Entry 8VAS (electron microscopy, 3.80 A resolution); this record covers chains C and F of the 9 polymer chains in the assembly.

[Chain C]
Protein: DNA polymerase III subunit tau
Organism: Escherichia coli
Notes: EC 2.7.7.7
Reference sequence: P06710 (DPO3X_ECOLI); residue numbers follow UniProt; this construct covers 1-373
Amino-acid sequence (376 residues; numbered -2 to 373; the number before each row is that of its first residue; numbers below 1 keep their minus sign (Gly-2 is residue -2)):
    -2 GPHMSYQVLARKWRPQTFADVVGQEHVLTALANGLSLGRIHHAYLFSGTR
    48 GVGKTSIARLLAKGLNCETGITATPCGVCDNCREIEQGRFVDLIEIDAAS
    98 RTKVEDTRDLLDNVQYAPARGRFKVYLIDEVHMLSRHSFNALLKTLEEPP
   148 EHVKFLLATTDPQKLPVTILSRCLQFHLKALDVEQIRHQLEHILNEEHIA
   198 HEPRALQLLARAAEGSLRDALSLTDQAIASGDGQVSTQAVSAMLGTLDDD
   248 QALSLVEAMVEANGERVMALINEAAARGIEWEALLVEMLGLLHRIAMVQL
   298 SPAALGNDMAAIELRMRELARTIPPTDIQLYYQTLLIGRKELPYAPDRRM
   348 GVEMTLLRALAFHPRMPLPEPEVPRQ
Unresolved in the structure: 371-373
Construct notes: expression tag (-2 to 0)
Ion coordination: Mg2+: Thr52 (together with ADP); Zn2+: Cys64, Cys73, Cys76, Cys79
Residues lining bound ligands:
  - ADP / beryllium trifluoride, molecule 1: Ala7, Arg8, Trp10, Arg11, Pro12, Asp17, Val18, Val19, Arg47, Gly48, Val49, Gly50, Lys51, Thr52, Ser53, Thr157, Gln186, Leu214, Arg215, Leu218
  - ADP / beryllium trifluoride, molecule 2: Glu144, Thr165, Arg169
Swiss-Prot annotation at these positions:
  - binding site (ATP): Gly45 to Thr52
  - binding site (Zn(2+)): Cys64, Cys73, Cys76, Cys79
  - mutagenesis: Gly118 (G118D: In dnaX2016(Ts); present in both isoforms, unable to grow at 42 degrees Celsius)
Reported in the primary citation:
  - catalytic residues: Glu127 (citing earlier work)
  - mutagenesis - K141A: decreased catalytic activity

[Chain F]
Protein: Beta sliding clamp
Organism: Escherichia coli
Reference sequence: P0A988 (DPO3B_ECOLI); residue numbers follow UniProt; this construct covers 1-366
Amino-acid sequence (369 residues; row label = number of the first residue in the row; numbers below 1 keep their minus sign (Gly-2 is residue -2)):
    -2 GPHMKFTVEREHLLKPLQQVSGPLGGRPTLPILGNLLLQVADGTLSLTGT
    48 DLEMEMVARVALVQPHEPGATTVPARKFFDICRGLPEGAEIAVQLEGERM
    98 LVRSGRSRFSLSTLPAADFPNLDDWQSEVEFTLPQATMKRLIEATQFSMA
   148 HQDVRYYLNGMLFETEGEELRTVATDGHRLAVCSMPIGQSLPSHSVIVPR
   198 KGVIELMRMLDGGDNPLRVQIGSNNIRAHVGDFIFTSKLVDGRFPDYRRV
   248 LPKNPDKHLEAGCDLLKQAFARAAILSNEKFRGVRLYVSENQLKITANNP
   298 EQEEAEEILDVTYSGAEMEIGFNVSYVLDVLNALKCENVRMMLTDSVSSV
   348 QIEDAASQSAAYVVMPMRL
Construct notes: expression tag (-2 to 0)
Swiss-Prot annotation at these positions:
  - binding site (DNA): Arg24, Arg73, Gln149, Tyr153, Tyr154
  - mutagenesis: Arg24 (R24A: Mild defect in DNA replication, impaired loading of clamp on DNA, polymerase speed is wild-type. More severe replication defect and very poor clamp loading; when associated with A-149), Gly66 (G66E: In dnaN159; a temperature- and UV-sensitive mutation, displays altered DNA polymerase usage, chronically induced SOS response; when associated with A-174), Ala133 (A133T: Reduction of synthesis of beta*, probably due to mutation of its promoter), Met135 (M135L: 3-fold reduction of synthesis of beta*, probably due to loss of its start codon), Met146 (M146L: No effect on synthesis of beta*), Gln149 (Q149A: Mild defect in DNA replication, impaired loading of clamp on DNA, polymerase speed is wild-type. More severe replication defect and very poor clamp loading; when associated with A-24), Tyr153 to Tyr154 (Very poor loading of clamp on DNA, polymerase speed is wild-type), Gly174 (G174A: In dnaN159; a temperature- and UV-sensitive mutation, displays altered DNA polymerase usage, chronically induced SOS response; when associated with A-66), Gln265 to Leu366 (In dnaN806; temperature sensitive), Ile272 to Leu273 (Monomeric in solution, binds very tightly to subunit delta (holA). The monomer binds tightly to linear and circular DNA. Cannot bind both Pol III and IV simultaneously)

[Chain C / chain F interface]
Residue-residue contacts (6; chain C residue first):
  Arg105(C) - Arg24(F)
  Gln112(C) - Pro28(F)
  Tyr113(C) - Thr110(F)
  Tyr113(C) - Leu111(F)  hydrophobic
  Ala114(C) - Glu95(F)
  Ala116(C) - Arg96(F)
Interface residues without a listed pair, chain C (7 interface residues in all): Asp109, Pro115
Interface residues without a listed pair, chain F (8 interface residues in all): Pro71, Ser109

[Overview]
The interface between chain C and chain F involves 7 residues on one side and 8 on the other. Chain C binds
ADP / beryllium trifluoride. From the paper: the catalytic residue Glu127(C); K141A of chain C reduces
catalytic activity.
Chain C is DNA polymerase III subunit tau and chain F is Beta sliding clamp, both from Escherichia coli; the
structure, Structure of the E. coli clamp loader bound to the beta clamp in an Altered-Collar conformation,
was determined by electron microscopy together with 8VAL, 8VAM, 8VAN, 8VAP, 8VAQ, 8VAR and 8VAT from the same
study.
